3SAN - chain A; structure by X-ray diffraction, 1.60 A resolution.

== Chain A ==
Name: Neuraminidase
Source organism: Influenza A virus
Notes: EC 3.2.1.18
UniProt: A1ILL9 (A1ILL9_I76A2); the construct lacks a stretch of the UniProt sequence and is renumbered around it, so the offset changes along the chain: 82-164 = UniProt 79-161; 165-306 = UniProt 163-304; 308-346 = UniProt 305-343; 347-385 = UniProt 346-384; 2 more segments
Amino-acid sequence (395 residues; each row starts with the number of its first residue; note: 2 numbers in that range are skipped by the numbering (no residue carries them; nothing is unmodelled there); a row labelled like 346A-346B holds insertion residues (346A, then the next letters in order)):
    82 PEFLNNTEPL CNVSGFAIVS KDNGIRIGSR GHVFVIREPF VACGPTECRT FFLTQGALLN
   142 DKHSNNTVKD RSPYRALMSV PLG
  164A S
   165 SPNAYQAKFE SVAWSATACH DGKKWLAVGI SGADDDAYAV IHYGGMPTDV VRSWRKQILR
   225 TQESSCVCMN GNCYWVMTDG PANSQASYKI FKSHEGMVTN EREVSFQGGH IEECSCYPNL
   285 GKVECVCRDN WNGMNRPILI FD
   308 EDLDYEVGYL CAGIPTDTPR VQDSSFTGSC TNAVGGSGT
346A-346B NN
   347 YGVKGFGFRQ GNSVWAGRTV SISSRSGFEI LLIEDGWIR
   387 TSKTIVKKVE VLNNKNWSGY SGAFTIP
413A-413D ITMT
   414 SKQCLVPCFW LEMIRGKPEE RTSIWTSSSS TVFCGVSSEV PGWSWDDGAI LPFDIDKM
Disordered / not traced: 471
Disulfide bonds: Cys-92/Cys-417, Cys-124/Cys-129, Cys-183/Cys-230, Cys-232/Cys-237, Cys-278/Cys-291, Cys-280/Cys-289, Cys-318/Cys-337, Cys-421/Cys-447
Glycans and other covalent adducts: N-acetylglucosamine (NAG) linked to Asn-93, Asn-146
Ion coordination: Ca2+: Asp-293, Gly-297, Asp-324, Tyr-347
Ligand contacts: zanamivir (ZMR): Arg-118, Glu-119, Leu-134, Asp-151, Arg-152, Arg-156, Trp-178, Ser-179, Ile-222, Arg-224, Glu-227, Ala-246, Glu-276, Glu-277, Arg-292, Asn-294, Tyr-347, Arg-371, Tyr-406
From the paper describing this entry:
  - binding site for zanamivir: Asp-151, Tyr-347
  - conformationally variable residues (loop rearrangement): Asp-151

== Overview ==
Ligands of chain A: zanamivir. Covalently linked N-acetylglucosamine: at Asn-93 and Asn-146. The Ca2+ site is
built by Asp-293, Gly-297, Asp-324 and Tyr-347. The paper reports a binding site for zanamivir at Asp-151 and
Tyr-347; conformational variability at Asp-151.
Chain A is Neuraminidase (Influenza A virus); the structure, Crystal structure of influenza A virus
neuraminidase N5 complexed with Zanamivir, was determined by X-ray diffraction together with 3SAL from the
same study.
